PDB entry 1AIJ | X-ray diffraction, 2.20 A resolution | chains L and H of the 3 polymer chains in the assembly

Chain L:
Name: Photosynthetic reaction center (L subunit)
Organism: Rhodobacter sphaeroides
UniProtKB: P02954 (RCEL_RHOSH); residues 1-281 here = UniProt positions 1-281
Sequence (281 residues; row label = number of the first residue in the row):
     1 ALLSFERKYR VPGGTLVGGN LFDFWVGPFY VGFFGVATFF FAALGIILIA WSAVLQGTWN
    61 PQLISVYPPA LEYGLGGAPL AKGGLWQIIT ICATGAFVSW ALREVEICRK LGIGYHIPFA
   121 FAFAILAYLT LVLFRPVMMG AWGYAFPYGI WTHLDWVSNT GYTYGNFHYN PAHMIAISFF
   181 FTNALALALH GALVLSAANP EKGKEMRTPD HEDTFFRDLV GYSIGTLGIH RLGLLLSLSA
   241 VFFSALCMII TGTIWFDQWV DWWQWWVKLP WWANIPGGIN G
Ion coordination: Fe2+: His190, His230 (shared with 3 residues of chain M)
Residues lining bound ligands:
  - bacteriochlorophyll a (BCL), molecule 1: Ile46, Ile49, Phe97, Tyr128, Leu131, Phe146, Ile150, Trp151, His153, Leu154, Trp156, Val157
  - bacteriochlorophyll a (BCL), molecule 2: Phe97, Phe121, Ala124, Ile125, Ala127, Tyr128, Leu131, Trp156, Val157, Ser158, Thr160, Gly161, Tyr162, Asn166, Phe167, His168, His173, Ala176, Ile177, Phe180, Phe181, Val241, Ser244, Ala245, Cys247, Met248
  - bacteriochlorophyll a (BCL), molecule 3: Val157, Tyr162, His168, Phe181
  - bacteriochlorophyll a (BCL), molecule 4: His168, Met174, Ile177, Ser178, Phe181, Thr182, Leu185
  - bacteriopheophytin a (BPH), molecule 1: Thr38, Phe41, Ala42, Gly45, Ile46, Ile49, Ile89, Cys92, Ala93, Ala96, Phe97, Trp100, Glu104, Ile117, Ala120, Phe121, Phe123, Ala124, Tyr128, Phe146, Pro147, Tyr148, Gly149, Ile150, His153, Ser237, Leu238, Val241
  - bacteriopheophytin a (BPH), molecule 2: Phe181, Ala184, Leu185, Ala188, Leu189, Phe216, Leu219
  - ubiquinone-10 (U10): Thr182, Leu185, Ala186, Leu189, His190, Leu193, Phe216, Val220, Gly221, Tyr222, Ser223, Ile224, Gly225, Ile229, Leu232

Chain H:
Name: Photosynthetic reaction center (H subunit)
Organism: Rhodobacter sphaeroides
UniProtKB: P11846 (RCEH_RHOSH); residues 1-260 here = UniProt positions 1-260
Sequence (260 residues; numbered 1 to 260; the number before each row is that of its first residue):
     1 MVGVTAFQNF DLASLAIYSF WIFLAGLIYY LQTENMREGY PLENEDGTPA ANQGPFPLPK
    61 PKTFILPHGR GTLTVPGPES EDRPIALART AVSEGFPHAP TGDPMKDGVG PASWVARRDL
   121 PELDGHGHNK IKPMKAAAGF HVSAGKNPIG LPVRGCDLEI AGKVVDIWVD IPEQMARFLE
   181 VELKDGSTRL LPMQMVKVQS NRVHVNALSS DLFAGIPTIK SPTEVTLLEE DKICGYVAGG
   241 LMYAAPKRKS VVAAMLAEYA
Unresolved in the structure: 1-10, 257-260
Sequence notes: conflict Gln8 (Gly in P11846)

Chain L / chain H interface:
Pairs across the interface (72; chain L residue first):
  Ala1(L) with Glu43(H)
  Leu2(L) with Leu42(H); Glu43(H), hydrogen bond (backbone-backbone); Glu45(H)
  Leu3(L) with Gly39(H); Tyr40(H), hydrophobic; Leu42(H), hydrophobic
  Ser4(L) with Gly39(H), hydrogen bond (side chain-backbone); Tyr40(H); Pro41(H), hydrogen bond (side chain-backbone); Glu43(H); Glu79(H)
  Phe5(L) with Gly39(H); Glu79(H); Glu81(H)
  Arg7(L) with Glu45(H), hydrogen bond (side chain-backbone); Ile85(H); Leu87(H), hydrogen bond (side chain-backbone); His98(H), hydrogen bond
  Lys8(L) with Glu81(H), salt bridge; Arg83(H); Ile85(H); Leu87(H); Val109(H); Gly110(H), hydrogen bond (backbone-backbone); Ser113(H); Trp114(H)
  Tyr9(L) with Gly110(H); Ser113(H)
  Arg10(L) with Glu45(H), salt bridge; Gly95(H); Pro97(H); His98(H), hydrogen bond (backbone-backbone)
  Val11(L) with Leu87(H), hydrophobic; Pro97(H); His98(H); Gly110(H); Pro111(H); Tyr243(H)
  Pro12(L) with Pro97(H); His98(H); Met242(H)
  Gly13(L) with Met242(H)
  Asp23(L) with Pro97(H)
  Phe24(L) with Gly95(H); Phe96(H), hydrophobic
  Trp25(L) with Gly95(H), hydrogen bond (backbone-backbone); Phe96(H); Pro97(H)
  Arg109(L) with Met242(H)
  Lys110(L) with Pro111(H); Met242(H)
  Gly112(L) with Pro111(H); Ala238(H)
  Ala198(L) with Phe64(H)
  Asn199(L) with Lys62(H), hydrogen bond
  Gly203(L) with Ile65(H)
  Lys204(L) with Ile65(H)
  Glu205(L) with Ile65(H); Pro67(H)
  Met206(L) with Ile65(H), hydrogen bond (backbone-backbone); Leu66(H), hydrophobic; Pro67(H)
  Thr208(L) with Gly125(H)
  Asp210(L) with Asp124(H); Gly125(H), hydrogen bond (side chain-backbone); Pro172(H)
  Asp213(L) with Glu173(H)
  Gly225(L) with Glu173(H)
  Thr226(L) with Glu173(H), hydrogen bond (backbone-side chain)
  Leu227(L) with Glu173(H); Met175(H), hydrophobic
Other interface residues (no listed pair), chain L (32 interface residues in all): Gly14, Leu111
Other interface residues (no listed pair), chain H (41 interface residues in all): Glu38, Ala50, His68, Ala99, Pro100, Gly108, Val115, Leu241

Overview:
32 residues of chain L face 41 of chain H across their interface, with 13 hydrogen bonds and 2 salt bridges.
Among the polar pairs are Lys8(L)-Glu81(H), Arg10(L)-Glu45(H) and Ser4(L)-Gly39(H). Bound to chain L: 4 copies
of bacteriochlorophyll a, bacteriopheophytin a and ubiquinone-10.
Chain L is Photosynthetic reaction center (L subunit) and chain H is Photosynthetic reaction center (H
subunit), both from Rhodobacter sphaeroides; the structure, Photosynthetic reaction center from rhodobacter
sphaeroides in the charge-neutral dqaqb state, was determined by X-ray diffraction together with 1AIG from the
same study.
